8W9D - chains d and i of the 18 polymer chains in the assembly; structure by electron microscopy, 3.90 A resolution.

[Chain d]
Protein: Histone H2B type 1-K
Source organism: Homo sapiens
UniProt: O60814 (H2B1K_HUMAN); residues 0-125 here correspond to UniProt positions 1-126 (UniProt number = residue number + 1)
Sequence (126 residues; each row starts with the number of its first residue; numbering starts at 0):
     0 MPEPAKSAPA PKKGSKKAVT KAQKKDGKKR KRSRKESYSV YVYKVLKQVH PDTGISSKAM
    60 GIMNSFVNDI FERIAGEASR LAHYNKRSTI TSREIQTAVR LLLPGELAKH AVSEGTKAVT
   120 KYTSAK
Unresolved in the structure: 0-29, 125
UniProt features mapped onto this chain:
  - modified residue: Pro1 (N-acetylproline), Glu2 (ADP-ribosyl glutamic acid), Lys5 (N6-(2-hydroxyisobutyryl)lysine), Ser6 (ADP-ribosylserine), Lys11 (N6-(beta-hydroxybutyryl)lysine), Lys12 (N6-(2-hydroxyisobutyryl)lysine), Ser14 (Phosphoserine), Lys15 (N6-acetyllysine), Lys16 (N6-(beta-hydroxybutyryl)lysine), Lys20 (N6-(2-hydroxyisobutyryl)lysine), Lys23 (N6-(2-hydroxyisobutyryl)lysine), Lys24 (N6-(2-hydroxyisobutyryl)lysine), Lys34 (N6-(2-hydroxyisobutyryl)lysine), Glu35 (PolyADP-ribosyl glutamic acid), Ser36 (Phosphoserine), Lys43 (N6-(2-hydroxyisobutyryl)lysine), Lys46 (N6-(2-hydroxyisobutyryl)lysine), Lys57 (N6,N6-dimethyllysine), Arg79 (Dimethylated arginine), Lys85 (N6,N6,N6-trimethyllysine) and 6 more in UniProt
  - glycosylation: Ser112 (O-linked (GlcNAc) serine)
  - cross-link (Glycyl lysine isopeptide (Lys-Gly)): Lys5 (interchain with G-Cter in SUMO2), Lys20 (interchain with G-Cter in SUMO2), Lys34 (interchain with G-Cter in ubiquitin), Lys120 (interchain with G-Cter in ubiquitin)

[Chain i]
Molecule: 5-DNA
Source organism: Homo sapiens
Sequence (147 nucleotides; row label = number of the first residue in the row; numbers below 1 keep their minus sign (DA-73 is residue -73)):
   -73 ATCAATATCC ACCTGCAGAT ACTACCAAAA GTGTATTTGG AAACTGCTCC ATCAAAAGGC
   -13 ATGTTCAGCT GGAATCCAGC TGAACATGCC TTTTGATGGA GCAGTTTCCA AATACACTTT
    47 TGGTAGTATC TGCAGGTGGA TATTGAT

[Chain d / chain i interface]
Pairs across the interface - 13 pairs, chain d then chain i:
  Lys30(d) - DT31(i)  phosphate contact
  Ser32(d) - DG30(i)  hydrogen bond to the phosphate
  Tyr42(d) - DT-54(i)  hydrogen bond to the phosphate
  Gly53(d) - DT-54(i)  phosphate contact
  Ile54(d) - DA-55(i)  sugar contact
  Ile54(d) - DT-54(i)  phosphate contact
  Ser55(d) - DA-55(i)  hydrogen bond to the phosphate
  Ser56(d) - DA-55(i)  hydrogen bond to the phosphate
  Arg86(d) - DG-34(i)  phosphate contact
  Arg86(d) - DA-33(i)  salt bridge to the phosphate
  Ser87(d) - DG-35(i)  sugar contact
  Ser87(d) - DG-34(i)  hydrogen bond to the phosphate
  Thr88(d) - DG-34(i)  hydrogen bond to the phosphate
Other interface residues (no listed pair), chain d (13 interface residues in all): Arg31, Arg33, Glu35
Other interface residues (no listed pair), chain i (9 interface residues in all): DA-46, DA-45

[Summary]
The interface between chain d and chain i involves 13 residues on one side and 9 on the other, with 6 hydrogen
bonds and 1 salt bridge. Among the polar pairs are Ser32(d)-DG30(i), Tyr42(d)-DT-54(i) and Ser55(d)-DA-55(i).
Chain d is Histone H2B type 1-K and chain i is 5-DNA, both from Homo sapiens; the structure, Cryo-EM structure
of the Rpd3S-nucleosome complex from budding yeast in State 1, was determined by electron microscopy together
with 8W9C, 8W9E and 8W9F from the same study.
